1IYH - chains A and C; structure by X-ray diffraction, 1.70 A resolution.

# Chain A
Protein: Hematopoietic prostaglandin D synthase
Organism: Homo sapiens
Notes: EC 5.3.99.2
Reference sequence: O60760 (PTGD2_HUMAN); residues 2-199 here correspond to UniProt positions 1-198 (UniProt number = residue number - 1)
Amino-acid sequence (198 residues; row label = number of the first residue in the row):
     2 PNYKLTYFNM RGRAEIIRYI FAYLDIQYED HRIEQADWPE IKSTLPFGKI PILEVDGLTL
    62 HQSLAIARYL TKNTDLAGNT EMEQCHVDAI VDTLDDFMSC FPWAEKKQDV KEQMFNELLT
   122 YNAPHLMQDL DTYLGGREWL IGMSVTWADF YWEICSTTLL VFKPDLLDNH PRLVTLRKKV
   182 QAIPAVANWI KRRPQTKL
Sequence notes: conflict M144 (Asn143 in O60760)
Small-molecule neighbours: glutathione (GSH): Y8, F9, R14, W39, G49, K50, I51, P52, Q63, S64, L65

# Chain C
Protein: Hematopoietic prostaglandin D synthase
Organism: Homo sapiens
Notes: EC 5.3.99.2
Reference sequence: O60760 (PTGD2_HUMAN); residues 402-599 here correspond to UniProt positions 1-198 (UniProt number = residue number - 401)
Amino-acid sequence (198 residues; row label = number of the first residue in the row):
   402 PNYKLTYFNM RGRAEIIRYI FAYLDIQYED HRIEQADWPE IKSTLPFGKI PILEVDGLTL
   462 HQSLAIARYL TKNTDLAGNT EMEQCHVDAI VDTLDDFMSC FPWAEKKQDV KEQMFNELLT
   522 YNAPHLMQDL DTYLGGREWL IGMSVTWADF YWEICSTTLL VFKPDLLDNH PRLVTLRKKV
   582 QAIPAVANWI KRRPQTKL
Sequence notes: conflict M544 (Asn143 in O60760)
Small-molecule neighbours: glutathione (GSH): Y408, F409, R414, W439, K443, G449, K450, I451, P452, Q463, S464

# Chain A / chain C interface
Pairs across the interface (53; chain A residue first):
  P47(A) - D530(C)
  F48(A) - I491(C)  hydrophobic
  F48(A) - T494(C)
  F48(A) - D530(C)
  F48(A) - L531(C)  hydrophobic
  F48(A) - Y534(C)  hydrophobic
  L59(A) - M483(C)  hydrophobic
  T60(A) - H487(C)
  L61(A) - M483(C)  hydrophobic
  L61(A) - C486(C)  hydrophobic
  L61(A) - H487(C)
  H62(A) - A490(C)
  H62(A) - T494(C)  hydrogen bond
  Q63(A) - A490(C)
  Q63(A) - D493(C)
  Q63(A) - T494(C)  hydrogen bond
  Q63(A) - D497(C)  hydrogen bond
  A66(A) - C486(C)
  A66(A) - D489(C)
  A66(A) - A490(C)
  R69(A) - R469(C)
  R69(A) - D489(C)  salt bridge
  Y70(A) - E482(C)
  Y70(A) - M483(C)  hydrogen bond
  Y70(A) - C486(C)  hydrophobic
  K73(A) - Q485(C)  hydrogen bond
  N74(A) - E482(C)  hydrogen bond
  E82(A) - Y470(C)
  E82(A) - N474(C)  hydrogen bond
  M83(A) - L459(C)  hydrophobic
  M83(A) - L461(C)  hydrophobic
  M83(A) - Y470(C)
  Q85(A) - K473(C)
  C86(A) - L461(C)  hydrophobic
  C86(A) - A466(C)
  C86(A) - Y470(C)  hydrophobic
  H87(A) - T460(C)
  H87(A) - L461(C)
  D89(A) - A466(C)
  D89(A) - R469(C)  salt bridge
  A90(A) - H462(C)
  A90(A) - Q463(C)
  A90(A) - A466(C)
  I91(A) - F448(C)  hydrophobic
  D93(A) - Q463(C)
  T94(A) - F448(C)
  T94(A) - H462(C)
  T94(A) - Q463(C)  hydrogen bond
  D97(A) - Q463(C)  hydrogen bond
  D130(A) - P447(C)
  D130(A) - F448(C)
  L131(A) - F448(C)  hydrophobic
  Y134(A) - F448(C)  hydrophobic
Interface residues without a listed pair, chain A (30 interface residues in all): G49, V56, L65, I67
Interface residues without a listed pair, chain C (29 interface residues in all): L465, I467, L527

# Summary
The interface between chain A and chain C involves 30 residues on one side and 29 on the other, with 9
hydrogen bonds and 2 salt bridges. Among the polar pairs are R69(A)-D489(C), D89(A)-R469(C) and
H62(A)-T494(C). Ligands of chain A: glutathione. Chain C binds glutathione.
Chain A and chain C are both Hematopoietic prostaglandin D synthase (Homo sapiens); the structure, Crystal
structure of hematopoietic prostaglandin D synthase, was determined by X-ray diffraction, deposited together
with 1IYI.
